5ZV9 - chains A and B; structure by X-ray diffraction, 1.80 A resolution.

== Chain A (and B) ==
Protein: Major capsid protein VP1
From: Norovirus Hu/GII.13/10N4598/2010/NP
Notes: fragment: P domain; chain B of this document is another copy of the same molecule, construct and numbering; everything in this record applies to it too
UniProt: A0A0D6CBA8 (A0A0D6CBA8_9CALI); residue numbers follow UniProt; this construct covers 222-538
Chain sequence (317 residues; each row starts with the number of its first residue):
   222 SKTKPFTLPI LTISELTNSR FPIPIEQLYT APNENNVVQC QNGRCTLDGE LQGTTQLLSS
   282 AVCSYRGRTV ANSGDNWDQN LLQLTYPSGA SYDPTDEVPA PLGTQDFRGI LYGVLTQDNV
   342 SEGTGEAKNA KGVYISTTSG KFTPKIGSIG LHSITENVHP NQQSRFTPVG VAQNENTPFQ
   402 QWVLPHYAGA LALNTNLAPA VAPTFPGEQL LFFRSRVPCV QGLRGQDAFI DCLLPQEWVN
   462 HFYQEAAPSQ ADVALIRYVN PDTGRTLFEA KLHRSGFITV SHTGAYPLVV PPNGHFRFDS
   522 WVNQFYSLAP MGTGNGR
Disordered / not traced: 222-224, 533-538 (chain B: 222-223, 535-538)

== How chain A and chain B interact ==
Pairs across the interface (94):
  Pro230(A) - Gln465(B)
  Ile231(A) - Gln465(B)  hydrogen bond (backbone-side chain)
  Leu232(A) - Gln465(B)
  Ser235(A) - Leu279(B)
  Glu236(A) - Leu278(B)
  Glu236(A) - Leu279(B)
  Thr238(A) - Leu279(B)
  Pro243(A) - Ser281(B)
  Pro245(A) - Leu279(B)  hydrophobic
  Pro245(A) - Ser281(B)
  Pro245(A) - Arg386(B)
  Leu278(A) - Leu232(B)  hydrophobic
  Leu278(A) - Glu236(B)
  Leu279(A) - Ser235(B)
  Leu279(A) - Glu236(B)
  Leu279(A) - Leu237(B)
  Leu279(A) - Thr238(B)
  Leu279(A) - Pro245(B)  hydrophobic
  Leu279(A) - Glu458(B)
  Ser281(A) - Pro243(B)
  Ser281(A) - Ile244(B)
  Ser281(A) - Pro245(B)
  Trp298(A) - Glu347(B)
  Tyr333(A) - Ala348(B)  hydrophobic
  Tyr333(A) - Ala351(B)
  Val335(A) - Val335(B)  hydrophobic
  Val335(A) - Val390(B)  hydrophobic
  Thr337(A) - Pro439(B)
  Asn340(A) - Cys440(B)  hydrogen bond (side chain-backbone)
  Asn340(A) - Gly443(B)
  Asn340(A) - Leu444(B)
  Asn340(A) - Arg445(B)
  Asn340(A) - Gln447(B)
  Val341(A) - Gly443(B)  hydrogen bond (backbone-backbone)
  Val341(A) - Arg445(B)
  Ser342(A) - Gly443(B)
  Ser342(A) - Arg445(B)
  Glu343(A) - Gln394(B)  hydrogen bond
  Glu343(A) - Asn395(B)
  Glu343(A) - Gln442(B)  hydrogen bond (backbone-side chain)
  Glu343(A) - Gly443(B)
  Glu343(A) - Leu444(B)  hydrogen bond (side chain-backbone)
  Gly346(A) - Gln442(B)  hydrogen bond (backbone-side chain)
  Glu347(A) - Trp298(B)
  Glu347(A) - Tyr355(B)
  Glu347(A) - His373(B)  salt bridge
  Glu347(A) - Ile375(B)
  Glu347(A) - Gln442(B)
  Ala348(A) - Tyr333(B)  hydrophobic
  Ala348(A) - Tyr355(B)  hydrogen bond (backbone-side chain)
  Ala348(A) - Ile375(B)  hydrophobic
  Ala348(A) - Val441(B)
  Lys349(A) - Val441(B)  hydrogen bond (backbone-backbone)
  Asn350(A) - Cys440(B)  hydrogen bond (side chain-backbone)
  Asn350(A) - Val441(B)  hydrogen bond (backbone-backbone)
  Ala351(A) - Tyr333(B)  hydrophobic
  Ala351(A) - Val441(B)  hydrophobic
  Tyr355(A) - Glu347(B)
  Tyr355(A) - Ala348(B)  hydrogen bond (side chain-backbone)
  His373(A) - Glu347(B)  salt bridge
  Ile375(A) - Glu347(B)
  Arg386(A) - Glu247(B)  salt bridge
  Arg386(A) - Arg437(B)  hydrogen bond (side chain-backbone)
  Arg386(A) - Pro439(B)
  Thr388(A) - Pro389(B)
  Val390(A) - Thr337(B)
  Gln394(A) - Glu343(B)  hydrogen bond
  Asn395(A) - Glu343(B)
  Glu396(A) - Glu343(B)
  Glu396(A) - Gly344(B)
  Pro439(A) - Thr337(B)
  Cys440(A) - Asn340(B)  hydrogen bond (backbone-side chain)
  Cys440(A) - Asn350(B)  hydrogen bond (backbone-side chain)
  Val441(A) - Ala348(B)
  Val441(A) - Lys349(B)  hydrogen bond (backbone-backbone)
  Val441(A) - Asn350(B)  hydrogen bond (backbone-backbone)
  Val441(A) - Ala351(B)  hydrophobic
  Gln442(A) - Glu343(B)  hydrogen bond (side chain-backbone)
  Gln442(A) - Gly346(B)  hydrogen bond (side chain-backbone)
  Gln442(A) - Glu347(B)
  Gly443(A) - Asn340(B)
  Gly443(A) - Val341(B)  hydrogen bond (backbone-backbone)
  Gly443(A) - Ser342(B)
  Gly443(A) - Glu343(B)
  Leu444(A) - Asn340(B)
  Leu444(A) - Glu343(B)  hydrogen bond (backbone-side chain)
  Arg445(A) - Asn340(B)
  Arg445(A) - Val341(B)
  Arg445(A) - Ser342(B)
  Gln447(A) - Asn340(B)
  Glu458(A) - Leu279(B)
  Gln465(A) - Pro230(B)
  Gln465(A) - Ile231(B)
  Gln465(A) - Leu232(B)
Also at the interface, not in a pair above, chain A (50 interface residues in all): Leu237, Ile244, Ser309, Gly344, Pro389, Tyr464
Also at the interface, not in a pair above, chain B (55 interface residues in all): Ser309, Ser374, Thr388, Glu396, Val438, Gly446, Tyr464

== Summary ==
50 residues of chain A and 55 residues of chain B are in contact; the contacts include 22 hydrogen bonds and 3
salt bridges. Among the polar pairs are Glu347(A)-His373(B), Arg386(A)-Glu247(B) and Ile231(A)-Gln465(B).
Chain A and chain B are both Major capsid protein VP1 (Norovirus Hu/GII.13/10N4598/2010/NP); the structure, P
domain of GII.13 norovirus capsid, was determined by X-ray diffraction together with 5ZUQ, 5ZUS, 5ZV5, 5ZV7
and 5ZVC from the same study.
